PDB entry 7OEH | X-ray diffraction, 2.01 A resolution | chains A and B

[Chain A]
Name: N6-adenosine-methyltransferase catalytic subunit
Source organism: Homo sapiens
Notes: EC 2.1.1.348
UniProtKB: Q86U44 (MTA70_HUMAN); numbering as in UniProt (aligned over 354-580)
Amino-acid sequence (246 residues; numbered 335 to 580; the number before each row is that of its first residue):
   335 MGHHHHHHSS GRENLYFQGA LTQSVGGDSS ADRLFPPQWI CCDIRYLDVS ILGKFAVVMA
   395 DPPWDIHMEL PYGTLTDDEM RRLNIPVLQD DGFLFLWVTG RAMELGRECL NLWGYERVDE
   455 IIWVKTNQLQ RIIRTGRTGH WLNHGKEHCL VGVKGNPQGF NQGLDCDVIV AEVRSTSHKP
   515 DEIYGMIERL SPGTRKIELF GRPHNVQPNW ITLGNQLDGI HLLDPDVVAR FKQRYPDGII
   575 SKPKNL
Unresolved in the structure: 335-367, 468-473, 575-580
Sequence notes: initiating methionine (335); expression tag (336-353)
UniProt features mapped onto this chain:
  - region: Pro396 to Thr410 (Gate loop 1), Glu450 to Glu454 (Interaction with METTL14), Gln462 to Gly479 (Interphase loop), Gln464 to Lys480 (Interaction with METTL14), Arg465 to His478 (Positively charged region required for RNA-binding), Val507 to Asp515 (Gate loop 2)
  - binding site (S-adenosyl-L-methionine): Asp377, Ile378, Asp395, Lys513, Arg536 to Asn539, Asn549, Gln550
  - site (Interaction with METTL14): Glu438, Arg441
  - natural variant: Tyr406 (Y406C: Found in patients with large intestine cancer; uncertain significance)
  - mutagenesis: Asp377 (D377A: Abolishes methyltransferase activity), Asp395 to Trp398 (Loss of function. Abolishes ability to regulate primary miRNA processing. Does not affect ability to promote mRNA translation. Abolishes formation of m6A at DNA damage sites), Asp395 (D395A: Abolishes methyltransferase activity), Tyr406 (Y406A: Strong reduction in methyltransferase activity), Gln462 to Gly479 (Impaired RNA-binding and methyltransferase activities), Trp475 (W475A: Decreased methyltransferase activity), Asn477 (N477A: Decreased methyltransferase activity), Glu532 (E532A: Abolishes methyltransferase activity), Arg536 (R536A: Slight reduction in methyltransferase activity), His538 (H538A: Slight reduction in methyltransferase activity), Asn539 (N539A: Abolishes methyltransferase activity), Asn549 (N549A: Slight reduction in methyltransferase activity. Strong reduction in methyltransferase activity; when associated with A-550), 1 further mutagenesis entry in UniProt

[Chain B]
Name: N6-adenosine-methyltransferase non-catalytic subunit
Source organism: Homo sapiens
UniProtKB: Q9HCE5 (MET14_HUMAN); residues 107-395 here = UniProt positions 107-395
Amino-acid sequence (290 residues; row label = number of the first residue in the row):
   106 MLKGTQSLNP HNDYCQHFVD TGHRPQNFIR DVGLADRFEE YPKLRELIRL KDELIAKSNT
   166 PPMYLQADIE AFDIRELTPK FDVILLEPPL EEYYRETGIT ANEKCWTWDD IMKLEIDEIA
   226 APRSFIFLWC GSGEGLDLGR VCLRKWGYRR CEDICWIKTN KNNPGKTKTL DPKAVFQRTK
   286 EHCLMGIKGT VKRSTDGDFI HANVDIDLII TEEPEIGNIE KPVEIFHIIE HFCLGRRRLH
   346 LFGRDSTIRP GWLTVGPTLT NSNYNAETYA SYFSAPNSYL TGCTEEIERL
Unresolved in the structure: 106-116, 138-151, 201-208, 270-272, 296-308, 394-395
Sequence notes: initiating methionine (106)
UniProt features mapped onto this chain:
  - region: Arg135, Asp136 (Interaction with METTL3), Ser237, Gly238 (Interaction with METTL3), Arg245 to Arg254 (Positively charged region required for RNA-binding), Arg255 to Asp258 (Interaction with METTL3), Lys278 to His287 (Interaction with METTL3), Lys297, Arg298 (Positively charged region required for RNA-binding), Asn308 to Asp312 (Interaction with METTL3)
  - site (Interaction with METTL3): Tyr146, Asp242, Arg245, Arg298
  - mutagenesis: Asp173 (D173A: Little or no effect on S-adenosyl-L-methionine-binding or methyltransferase activity; when associated with A-192), Glu192 (E192A: Little or no effect on methyltransferase activity. Little or no effect on S-adenosyl-L-methionine-binding or methyltransferase activity; when associated with A-173), Tyr198 (Y198A: Does not affect methyltransferase activity of the heterodimer complex formed with METTL3), Arg245 (R245E: Reduced RNA-binding. Reduced RNA-binding; when associated with E-255), Arg254 to Arg255 (Strongly reduced methyltransferase activity of the heterodimer complex formed with METTL3), Arg255 (R255E: Reduced RNA-binding; when associated with E-245), Lys297 to Arg298 (Reduced RNA-binding), Arg298 (R298P: Strongly decreased methyltransferase activity of the heterodimer complex formed with METTL3, probably due to reduced RNA-binding), Asp312 (D312A: Decreased methyltransferase activity of the heterodimer complex formed with METTL3), Cys338 (C338A: Does not affect methyltransferase activity of the heterodimer complex formed with METTL3), Pro362 to Thr363 (Little or no effect on methyltransferase activity of the heterodimer complex formed with METTL3)
Cystine bridges: Cys338-Cys388

[Interface between chain A and chain B]
Pairs across the interface - 95 pairs, chain A then chain B:
  Phe427(A) with Val280(B), hydrophobic
  Phe429(A) with Phe281(B), hydrophobic
  Gly434(A) with Arg255(B), hydrogen bond (backbone-side chain)
  Met437(A) with Arg245(B), hydrogen bond; Arg255(B)
  Glu438(A) with Arg245(B), salt bridge; Arg249(B); Arg255(B), salt bridge
  Arg441(A) with Leu241(B); Asp242(B), salt bridge; Arg245(B)
  Glu450(A) with Lys278(B), salt bridge
  Arg451(A) with Gly238(B), hydrogen bond (side chain-backbone); Leu241(B); Asp242(B), salt bridge
  Val452(A) with Lys278(B); Val280(B), hydrophobic; Arg283(B), hydrogen bond (backbone-side chain)
  Asp453(A) with Ala279(B); Val280(B), hydrogen bond (side chain-backbone); Phe281(B), hydrogen bond (side chain-backbone); Arg283(B), salt bridge
  Glu454(A) with Leu241(B); Lys285(B), hydrogen bond (backbone-side chain)
  Ile455(A) with Phe281(B), hydrophobic
  Ile456(A) with Cys260(B), hydrophobic; Ile262(B), hydrophobic; Lys285(B)
  Val458(A) with Ile262(B), hydrophobic; Leu313(B), hydrophobic
  Gln464(A) with Tyr119(B), hydrogen bond; Phe133(B); Ile134(B); Arg135(B), hydrogen bond (backbone-backbone)
  Ile466(A) with Ile134(B), hydrophobic; Ile315(B), hydrophobic
  His474(A) with Glu257(B)
  Trp475(A) with Phe230(B), hydrophobic; Cys256(B); Glu257(B), hydrogen bond (backbone-side chain); Phe337(B); Leu339(B), hydrophobic
  Leu476(A) with Glu257(B), hydrogen bond (backbone-side chain); Ile259(B), hydrophobic; Asp310(B); Ile311(B); Asp312(B); Phe337(B), hydrophobic
  Asn477(A) with Asp310(B), hydrogen bond (backbone-backbone); Ile311(B); Asp312(B), hydrogen bond (backbone-backbone)
  His478(A) with Glu257(B), salt bridge; Ile311(B); Asp312(B)
  Gly479(A) with Ile311(B); Asp312(B), hydrogen bond (backbone-side chain)
  Lys480(A) with Asp258(B), hydrogen bond (side chain-backbone); Cys260(B); Asp312(B), salt bridge; Leu313(B)
  His482(A) with Asp258(B)
  Gln496(A) with Ala279(B); Val280(B)
  Gly497(A) with Val280(B), hydrogen bond (backbone-backbone); Gln282(B), hydrogen bond (backbone-side chain)
  Leu498(A) with Phe123(B); Val124(B)
  Asp499(A) with Cys120(B); Val124(B); Phe281(B); Gln282(B), hydrogen bond (backbone-backbone)
  Cys500(A) with Phe123(B); Pro130(B); Gln282(B); Thr284(B)
  Asp501(A) with Gln282(B), hydrogen bond (backbone-backbone); Arg283(B); Thr284(B), hydrogen bond (side chain-backbone); Lys285(B), salt bridge
  Val502(A) with Pro130(B); Gln131(B); Thr284(B)
  Ile503(A) with Cys120(B), hydrophobic
  Val504(A) with Tyr119(B); Pro130(B); Gln131(B)
  Glu516(A) with Asn117(B); Asp118(B); Cys120(B)
  Met520(A) with Cys120(B), hydrophobic; Phe281(B), hydrophobic
  Arg523(A) with Cys120(B); Gln121(B), hydrogen bond; Val124(B)
  Leu524(A) with Val280(B), hydrophobic
Interface residues without a listed pair, chain A (42 interface residues in all): Arg435, Leu463, Arg465, Ile467, Val485
Interface residues without a listed pair, chain B (45 interface residues in all): Glu239, His287, Met290, Ile292, Ile333

[In short]
The interface between chain A and chain B involves 42 residues on one side and 45 on the other; the contacts
include 21 hydrogen bonds and 9 salt bridges. Polar contacts include Glu438(A)-Arg245(B), Glu438(A)-Arg255(B)
and Arg441(A)-Asp242(B).
Here chain A is N6-adenosine-methyltransferase catalytic subunit and chain B is N6-adenosine-methyltransferase
non-catalytic subunit, both from Homo sapiens. Entry 7OEH (Crystal structure of the human METTL3-METTL14
complex with compound UOZ059b) was determined by X-ray diffraction, deposited together with 7NHG, 7NHI, 7NHJ,
7NHV, 7NI7, 7NI8 and 11 further entries.
